Entry 3MZK (X-ray diffraction, 2.69 A resolution); this record covers chains C and D of the 4 polymer chains in the assembly.

# Chain C
Molecule: Protein transport protein SEC16
Organism: Saccharomyces cerevisiae
UniProtKB: P48415 (SEC16_YEAST); numbering as in UniProt (aligned over 984-1420)
Chain sequence (441 residues; row label = number of the first residue in the row):
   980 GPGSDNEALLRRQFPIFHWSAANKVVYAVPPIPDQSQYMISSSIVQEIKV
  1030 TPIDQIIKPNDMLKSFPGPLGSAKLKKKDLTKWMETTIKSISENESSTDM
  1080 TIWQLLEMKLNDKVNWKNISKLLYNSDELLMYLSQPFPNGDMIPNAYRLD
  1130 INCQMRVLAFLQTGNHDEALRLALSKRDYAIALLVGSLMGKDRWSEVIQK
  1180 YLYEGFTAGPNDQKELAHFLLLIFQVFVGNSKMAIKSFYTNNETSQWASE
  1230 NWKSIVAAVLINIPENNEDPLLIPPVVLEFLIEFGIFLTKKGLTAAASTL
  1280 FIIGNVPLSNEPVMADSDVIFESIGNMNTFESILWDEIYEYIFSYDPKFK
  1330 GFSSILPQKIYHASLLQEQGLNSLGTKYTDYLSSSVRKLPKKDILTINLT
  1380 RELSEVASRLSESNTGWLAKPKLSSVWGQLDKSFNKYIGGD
Unresolved in the structure: 980-989, 1012-1023, 1185-1192, 1391-1420
Construct notes: expression tag (980-983)
From the paper describing this entry:
  - mutagenesis - A1159E/L1162E: abolished binding to another copy of this molecule
  - mutagenesis - A1159E/L1162E: decreased growth

# Chain D
Molecule: Protein transport protein SEC13
Organism: Saccharomyces cerevisiae
UniProtKB: Q04491 (SEC13_YEAST); residues 1-297 here = UniProt positions 1-297
Chain sequence (297 residues; each row starts with the number of its first residue):
     1 MVVIANAHNELIHDAVLDYYGKRLATCSSDKTIKIFEVEGETHKLIDTLT
    51 GHEGPVWRVDWAHPKFGTILASCSYDGKVLIWKEENGRWSQIAVHAVHSA
   101 SVNSVQWAPHEYGPLLLVASSDGKVSVVEFKENGTTSPIIIDAHAIGVNS
   151 ASWAPATIEEDGEHNGTKESRKFVTGGADNLVKIWKYNSDAQTYVLESTL
   201 EGHSDWVRDVAWSPTVLLRSYLASVSQDRTCIIWTQDNEQGPWKKTLLKE
   251 EKFPDVLWRASWSLSGNVLALSGGDNKVTLWKENLEGKWEPAGEVHQ

# Interface between chain C and chain D
Contacting residue pairs - 115 pairs, chain C then chain D:
  Arg990(C) - Leu11(D)
  Arg991(C) - Leu11(D)
  Arg991(C) - Asp255(D)  salt bridge
  Arg991(C) - Gly274(D)  hydrogen bond (side chain-backbone)
  Gln992(C) - Leu11(D)
  Gln992(C) - Ile12(D)  hydrogen bond (side chain-backbone)
  Gln992(C) - Asn276(D)
  Phe993(C) - Trp258(D)
  Phe993(C) - Gly273(D)
  Phe993(C) - Gly274(D)
  Pro994(C) - Ser272(D)
  Pro994(C) - Gly273(D)
  Pro994(C) - Asn276(D)
  Pro994(C) - Lys277(D)
  Pro994(C) - Val278(D)  hydrophobic
  Ile995(C) - Ile12(D)
  Ile995(C) - Asp14(D)
  Ile995(C) - Ala15(D)
  Phe996(C) - Ala270(D)  hydrophobic
  Phe996(C) - Val278(D)  hydrophobic
  His997(C) - Asp14(D)  salt bridge
  His997(C) - Ala15(D)  hydrogen bond (side chain-backbone)
  His997(C) - Val16(D)
  His997(C) - Arg259(D)  hydrogen bond
  Trp998(C) - Ser261(D)  hydrogen bond (side chain-backbone)
  Trp998(C) - Trp262(D)
  Trp998(C) - Ser263(D)
  Trp998(C) - Val268(D)  hydrophobic
  Trp998(C) - Ala270(D)  hydrophobic
  Ser999(C) - Leu17(D)
  Ser999(C) - Asp18(D)  hydrogen bond (side chain-backbone)
  Ser999(C) - Tyr19(D)
  Ser999(C) - Gly21(D)
  Ala1000(C) - Tyr19(D)
  Ala1000(C) - Leu264(D)  hydrophobic
  Ala1001(C) - Tyr19(D)  hydrogen bond (backbone-backbone)
  Ala1001(C) - Tyr20(D)
  Ala1001(C) - Gly21(D)
  Lys1003(C) - Leu17(D)
  Lys1003(C) - Gly21(D)  hydrogen bond (side chain-backbone)
  Lys1003(C) - Val38(D)
  Val1005(C) - Leu17(D)  hydrophobic
  Tyr1006(C) - Met1(D)
  Tyr1006(C) - Val295(D)  hydrophobic
  Tyr1006(C) - Gln297(D)  hydrogen bond
  Val1008(C) - Asn276(D)
  Val1008(C) - Val295(D)  hydrophobic
  Val1008(C) - His296(D)
  Val1008(C) - Gln297(D)
  Pro1009(C) - Asn276(D)
  Val1024(C) - Asn6(D)
  Glu1026(C) - Val3(D)
  Glu1026(C) - Ile4(D)
  Ile1027(C) - Val2(D)
  Ile1027(C) - Val3(D)
  Ile1027(C) - Ile4(D)  hydrogen bond (backbone-backbone)
  Ile1027(C) - Ile12(D)  hydrophobic
  Ile1027(C) - Leu24(D)  hydrophobic
  Ile1027(C) - Thr26(D)
  Lys1028(C) - Met1(D)
  Lys1028(C) - Val2(D)
  Lys1028(C) - Gln297(D)  hydrogen bond
  Val1029(C) - Met1(D)
  Val1029(C) - Val2(D)  hydrogen bond (backbone-backbone)
  Val1029(C) - Leu17(D)  hydrophobic
  Ile1035(C) - Leu280(D)  hydrophobic
  Thr1273(C) - Glu286(D)  hydrogen bond
  Ala1274(C) - Glu286(D)
  Glu1301(C) - Arg219(D)  salt bridge
  Gly1304(C) - Leu285(D)
  Asn1305(C) - Glu283(D)  hydrogen bond
  Asn1305(C) - Asn284(D)  hydrogen bond (side chain-backbone)
  Asn1305(C) - Leu285(D)  hydrogen bond (backbone-backbone)
  Asn1305(C) - Gly287(D)
  Asn1307(C) - Asn267(D)  hydrogen bond (side chain-backbone)
  Asn1307(C) - Glu283(D)  hydrogen bond
  Thr1308(C) - Glu283(D)
  Thr1308(C) - Asn284(D)
  Thr1308(C) - Leu285(D)
  Phe1309(C) - Asn267(D)
  Phe1309(C) - Lys282(D)
  Glu1310(C) - Leu285(D)
  Trp1314(C) - Leu285(D)  hydrophobic
  Pro1336(C) - Val216(D)
  Pro1336(C) - Leu217(D)
  Pro1336(C) - Leu218(D)  hydrophobic
  Gln1337(C) - Leu217(D)
  Ile1339(C) - Val216(D)  hydrophobic
  Tyr1340(C) - Val216(D)
  Tyr1340(C) - Leu217(D)  hydrophobic
  Tyr1340(C) - Ser265(D)
  Tyr1340(C) - Asn267(D)  hydrogen bond
  Ser1343(C) - Leu264(D)
  Ser1343(C) - Ser265(D)  hydrogen bond
  Leu1344(C) - Ser265(D)  hydrogen bond (backbone-side chain)
  Leu1344(C) - Asn267(D)
  Glu1347(C) - Ser263(D)
  Glu1347(C) - Leu264(D)  hydrogen bond (side chain-backbone)
  Glu1347(C) - Ser265(D)  hydrogen bond
  Glu1347(C) - Asn267(D)
  Lys1371(C) - Thr167(D)
  Ile1373(C) - Ile158(D)
  Ile1373(C) - Glu160(D)
  Ile1376(C) - Ile158(D)  hydrophobic
  Ile1376(C) - Thr167(D)
  Asn1377(C) - Thr157(D)
  Asn1377(C) - Ile158(D)  hydrogen bond (side chain-backbone)
  Asn1377(C) - Glu239(D)
  Arg1380(C) - Glu111(D)
  Arg1380(C) - Ala156(D)  hydrogen bond (side chain-backbone)
  Arg1380(C) - Thr157(D)
  Glu1381(C) - Val216(D)
  Glu1384(C) - His110(D)  salt bridge
  Arg1388(C) - Tyr19(D)
  Arg1388(C) - Leu264(D)
Interface residues without a listed pair, chain C (57 interface residues in all): Val1004, Gln1025, Thr1030, Ile1036, Gly1271, Met1306, Ser1311, Leu1374, Val1385
Interface residues without a listed pair, chain D (65 interface residues in all): Ala5, Ala7, His13, His63, Glu159, Tyr221, Val256, Trp289

# In short
57 residues of chain C face 65 of chain D across their interface, with 25 hydrogen bonds and 4 salt bridges.
Polar contacts include Arg991(C)-Asp255(D), His997(C)-Asp14(D) and Glu1301(C)-Arg219(D). The paper reports
that A1159E/L1162E of chain C abolish binding to another copy of this molecule; A1159E/L1162E of chain C
reduce growth.
Chain C is Protein transport protein SEC16 and chain D is Protein transport protein SEC13, both from
Saccharomyces cerevisiae; the structure, Sec13/Sec16 complex, S.cerevisiae, was determined by X-ray
diffraction, deposited together with 3MZL.
